5Q1F - chains A and B; structure by X-ray diffraction, 2.30 A resolution.

[Chain A]
Name: Bile acid receptor
Organism: Homo sapiens
UniProtKB: Q96RI1 (NR1H4_HUMAN); residues 248-476 here correspond to UniProt positions 258-486 (UniProt number = residue number + 10)
Chain sequence (233 residues; row label = number of the first residue in the row):
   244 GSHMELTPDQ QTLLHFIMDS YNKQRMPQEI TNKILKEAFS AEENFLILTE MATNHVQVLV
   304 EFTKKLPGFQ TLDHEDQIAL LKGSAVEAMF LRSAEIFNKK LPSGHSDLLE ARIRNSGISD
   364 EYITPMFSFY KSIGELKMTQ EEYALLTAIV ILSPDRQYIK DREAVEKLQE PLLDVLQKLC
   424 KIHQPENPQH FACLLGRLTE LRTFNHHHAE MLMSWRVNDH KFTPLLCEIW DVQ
Disordered / not traced: 244-246, 476
Construct notes: expression tag (244-247); conflict Ala-281 (Glu291 in Q96RI1), Ala-354 (Glu364 in Q96RI1)
Small-molecule neighbours: 9NJ (trans-4-({(2S)-2-cyclohexyl-2-[2-(2,6-dimethoxypyridin-3-yl)-5-fluoro-1H-benzimidazol-1-yl]acetyl}amino)cyclohexane-1-carboxylic acid): Arg-268, Ile-273, Ile-277, Asn-287, Ile-290, Leu-291, Met-294, Asn-297, His-298, Met-332, Phe-333, Arg-335, Ser-336, Ile-339, Phe-340, Leu-352, Ile-356, Ser-359, Ile-361, Met-369, Tyr-373, Met-454, Leu-455, Trp-458, Trp-473
UniProt features mapped onto this chain:
  - binding site (chenodeoxycholate): Arg-335, Tyr-365, Tyr-373, His-451
  - modified residue: Thr-446 (Phosphothreonine)
  - cross-link: Lys-279 (Glycyl lysine isopeptide (Lys-Gly) (interchain with G-Cter in SUMO1))

[Chain B]
Name: Coactivator peptide src-1 HD3
UniProtKB: A8K1V4 (A8K1V4_HUMAN); numbering as in UniProt (aligned over 744-757)
Chain sequence (14 residues; each row starts with the number of its first residue):
   744 KDHQLLRYLL DKDE
Disordered / not traced: 744, 756-757

[How chain A and chain B interact]
Contacting residue pairs (22; chain A residue first):
  Val-303(A) / Leu-749(B)  hydrophobic
  Val-303(A) / Leu-752(B)
  Lys-307(A) / Leu-752(B)  hydrogen bond (side chain-backbone)
  Lys-307(A) / Leu-753(B)
  Phe-312(A) / Leu-753(B)  hydrophobic
  Glu-318(A) / Arg-750(B)  salt bridge
  Gln-320(A) / Leu-753(B)
  Ile-321(A) / His-746(B)
  Ile-321(A) / Leu-749(B)  hydrophobic
  Ile-321(A) / Arg-750(B)
  Ile-321(A) / Leu-753(B)  hydrophobic
  Leu-324(A) / Leu-749(B)  hydrophobic
  Leu-324(A) / Leu-753(B)  hydrophobic
  Lys-325(A) / His-746(B)
  Pro-467(A) / Leu-748(B)  hydrophobic
  Leu-468(A) / Leu-748(B)
  Leu-468(A) / Leu-752(B)  hydrophobic
  Glu-471(A) / His-746(B)
  Glu-471(A) / Gln-747(B)  hydrogen bond (side chain-backbone)
  Glu-471(A) / Leu-748(B)  hydrogen bond (side chain-backbone)
  Glu-471(A) / Leu-749(B)  hydrogen bond (side chain-backbone)
  Ile-472(A) / Leu-749(B)  hydrophobic
Other interface residues (no listed pair), chain A (14 interface residues in all): Glu-304, Gln-313

[In short]
14 residues of chain A face 7 of chain B across their interface, with 4 hydrogen bonds and 1 salt bridge.
Polar pairs include Glu-318(A)/Arg-750(B), Lys-307(A)/Leu-752(B) and Glu-471(A)/Gln-747(B). Chain A binds
compound 9NJ. UniProt lists 4 chenodeoxycholate-binding residues on chain A.
Chain A is Bile acid receptor (Homo sapiens) and chain B is Coactivator peptide src-1 HD3; the structure,
Ligand binding to FARNESOID-X-RECEPTOR, was determined by X-ray diffraction (same publication as 5Q0I, 5Q0J,
5Q0K, 5Q0L, 5Q0M, 5Q0N and 30 further entries).
